5UG0 - chains C and D of the 4 polymer chains in the assembly; structure by X-ray diffraction, 3.40 A resolution.

[Chain C]
Protein: 2897 light chain
Organism: Homo sapiens
UniProt: Q6PIL8 (Q6PIL8_HUMAN); residues 108-216 here correspond to UniProt positions 128-236 (UniProt number = residue number + 20)
Amino-acid sequence (216 residues; row label = number of the first residue in the row):
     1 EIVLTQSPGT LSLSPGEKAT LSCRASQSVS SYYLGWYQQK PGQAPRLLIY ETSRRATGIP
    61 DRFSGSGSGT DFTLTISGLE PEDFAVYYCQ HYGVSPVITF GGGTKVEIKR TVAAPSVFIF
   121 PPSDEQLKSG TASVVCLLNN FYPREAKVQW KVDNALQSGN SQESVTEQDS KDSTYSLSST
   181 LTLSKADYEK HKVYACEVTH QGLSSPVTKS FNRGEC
Not modelled in the structure: 213-216
Cystine bridges: Cys23-Cys89, Cys136-Cys196

[Chain D]
Protein: 2897 heavy chain
Organism: Homo sapiens
UniProt: Q6N089 (Q6N089_HUMAN); residues 128-232 here correspond to UniProt positions 143-247 (UniProt number = residue number + 15)
Amino-acid sequence (232 residues; each row starts with the number of its first residue):
     1 EVQLVESGGG LVQPGGSLRL SCAASGFTFN IYDMHWVRQA PGKGLEWVSS ITTAGDTYYP
    61 GSVKGRFTTS RENAKNSLYL QMNSLRAGDT GVYYCTRGVR EVGATGDDPF YYGMYVWGQG
   121 TTVTVSGAST KGPSVFPLAP SSKSTSGGTA ALGCLVKDYF PEPVTVSWNS GALTSGVHTF
   181 PAVLQSSGLY SLSSVVTVPS SSLGTQTYIC NVNHKPSNTK VDKRVEPKSC DK
Not modelled in the structure: 228-232
Cystine bridges: Cys22-Cys95, Cys154-Cys210

[How chain C and chain D interact]
Contacting residue pairs (68; chain C residue first):
  Tyr32(C) - Tyr112(D)
  Tyr33(C) - Tyr112(D)  hydrophobic
  Tyr37(C) - Gly113(D)
  Tyr37(C) - Met114(D)  hydrogen bond (side chain-backbone)
  Tyr37(C) - Trp117(D)
  Gln39(C) - Gln39(D)  hydrogen bond
  Ala44(C) - Tyr94(D)  hydrophobic
  Ala44(C) - Gly118(D)
  Pro45(C) - Leu45(D)  hydrophobic
  Pro45(C) - Trp117(D)
  Leu47(C) - Met114(D)
  Leu47(C) - Tyr115(D)  hydrophobic
  Tyr50(C) - Tyr111(D)  hydrophobic
  Glu51(C) - Tyr111(D)
  Glu51(C) - Tyr112(D)
  Thr57(C) - Tyr115(D)
  Val86(C) - Lys43(D)
  Tyr88(C) - Gln39(D)  hydrogen bond
  Tyr88(C) - Lys43(D)  hydrogen bond
  Tyr88(C) - Gly44(D)
  Tyr88(C) - Leu45(D)  hydrophobic
  Gln90(C) - Met114(D)
  Tyr92(C) - His35(D)  hydrogen bond
  Tyr92(C) - Gly98(D)  hydrogen bond (side chain-backbone)
  Tyr92(C) - Val99(D)  hydrophobic
  Tyr92(C) - Tyr112(D)  hydrophobic
  Tyr92(C) - Gly113(D)
  Gly93(C) - Tyr112(D)
  Val94(C) - Tyr112(D)
  Pro96(C) - Tyr58(D)  hydrophobic
  Val97(C) - Trp47(D)  hydrophobic
  Ile98(C) - Trp47(D)
  Phe100(C) - Leu45(D)  hydrophobic
  Phe100(C) - Met114(D)  hydrophobic
  Gly101(C) - Leu45(D)
  Lys105(C) - Lys43(D)
  Phe118(C) - Ala150(D)
  Phe118(C) - Ala151(D)  hydrophobic
  Phe120(C) - Leu138(D)  hydrophobic
  Phe120(C) - Ala151(D)
  Phe120(C) - Leu152(D)  hydrophobic
  Ser123(C) - Phe136(D)
  Ser123(C) - Pro137(D)
  Glu125(C) - Val135(D)
  Glu125(C) - Phe136(D)
  Glu125(C) - Lys223(D)  salt bridge
  Gln126(C) - Phe136(D)
  Ser133(C) - Lys157(D)  hydrogen bond
  Val135(C) - Leu155(D)  hydrophobic
  Leu137(C) - Phe180(D)  hydrophobic
  Leu137(C) - Val195(D)  hydrophobic
  Asn139(C) - His178(D)
  Asn139(C) - Val195(D)
  Asn140(C) - His178(D)
  Ser164(C) - Phe180(D)
  Ser164(C) - Pro181(D)  hydrogen bond (side chain-backbone)
  Val165(C) - Pro181(D)
  Thr166(C) - His178(D)
  Thr166(C) - Phe180(D)
  Thr166(C) - Pro181(D)
  Asp169(C) - His178(D)  salt bridge
  Ser176(C) - His178(D)  hydrogen bond
  Ser176(C) - Phe180(D)
  Leu177(C) - Phe180(D)
  Ser178(C) - Phe180(D)
  Ser178(C) - Ser193(D)  hydrogen bond
  Lys209(C) - Lys143(D)
  Lys209(C) - Thr149(D)
Interface residues without a listed pair, chain C (46 interface residues in all): Gln43, Gly102, Gly103, Pro121, Asp124, Gln162
Interface residues without a listed pair, chain D (43 interface residues in all): Asp33, Val37, Phe110, Gln119, Gly148, Gly153, Thr179, Val183, Gln185

[Summary]
46 residues of chain C face 43 of chain D across their interface, with 10 hydrogen bonds and 2 salt bridges.
Among the polar pairs are Glu125(C)-Lys223(D), Asp169(C)-His178(D) and Tyr37(C)-Met114(D).
Chain C is 2897 light chain and chain D is 2897 heavy chain, both from Homo sapiens; the structure, Human
antibody H2897 in complex with influenza hemagglutinin H1 Solomon Islands/03/2006, was determined by X-ray
diffraction.
